9DRV - chains A and B of the 6 polymer chains in the assembly; structure by X-ray diffraction, 2.46 A resolution.

[Chain A]
Molecule: Phenylalanine--tRNA ligase alpha subunit
From: Mycobacterium tuberculosis H37Rv
Notes: EC 6.1.1.20
UniProt: P9WFU3 (SYFA_MYCTU); residues 1-341 here = UniProt positions 1-341
Amino-acid sequence (350 residues; row label = number of the first residue in the row; numbers below 1 keep their minus sign (Glu-8 is residue -8)):
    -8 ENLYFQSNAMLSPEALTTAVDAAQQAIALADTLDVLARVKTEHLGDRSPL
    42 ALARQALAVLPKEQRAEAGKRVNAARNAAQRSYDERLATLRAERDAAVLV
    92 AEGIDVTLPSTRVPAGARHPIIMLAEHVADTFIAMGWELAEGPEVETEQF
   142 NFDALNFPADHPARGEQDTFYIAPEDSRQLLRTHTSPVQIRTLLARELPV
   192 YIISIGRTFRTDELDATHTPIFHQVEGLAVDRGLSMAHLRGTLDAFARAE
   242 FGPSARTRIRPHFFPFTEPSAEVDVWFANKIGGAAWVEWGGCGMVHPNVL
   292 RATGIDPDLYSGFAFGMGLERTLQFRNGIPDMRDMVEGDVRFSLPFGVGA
Unresolved in the structure: -8 to 0
Sequence notes: expression tag (-8 to 0)
Metal / ion sites: Mg2+: Glu259 (shared with Glu476(B) of chain B)
Small-molecule neighbours: quinolin-2-amine (2AQ): His175, Thr176, Ser177, Gln215, Glu217, Phe255, Phe257, Thr258, Gly282, Cys283, Gly284, Ala305, Phe306, Gly307
Swiss-Prot annotation at these positions:
  - binding site (Mg(2+)): Glu259
What the authors report for this chain:
  - binding site for tRNA(phe): Gln46
  - binding site for quinolin-2-amine: Phe255, Phe257, Thr258, Ala305
  - binding site for quinolin-2-amine: Glu217 (from molecular simulation)

[Chain B]
Molecule: Phenylalanine--tRNA ligase beta subunit
From: Mycobacterium tuberculosis H37Rv
Notes: EC 6.1.1.20
UniProt: P9WFU1 (SYFB_MYCTU); residues 1-831 here = UniProt positions 1-831
Amino-acid sequence (835 residues; row label = number of the first residue in the row; numbers below 1 keep their minus sign (Gln-3 is residue -3)):
    -3 QSNAMRLPYSWLREVVAVGASGWDVTPGELEQTLLRIGHEVEEVIPLGPV
    47 DGPVTVGRVADIEELTGYKKPIRACAVDIGDRQYREIICGATNFAVGDLV
    97 VVALPGATLPGGFTISARKAYGRNSDGMICSAAELNLGADHSGILVLPPG
   147 AAEPGADGAGVLGLDDVVFHLAITPDRGYCMSVRGLARELACAYDLDFVD
   197 PASNSRVPPLPIEGPAWPLTVQPETGVRRFALRPVIGIDPAAVSPWWLQR
   247 RLLLCGIRATCPAVDVTNYVMLELGHPMHAHDRNRISGTLGVRFARSGET
   297 AVTLDGIERKLDTADVLIVDDAATAAIGGVMGAASTEVRADSTDVLLEAA
   347 IWDPAAVSRTQRRLHLPSEAARRYERTVDPAISVAALDRCARLLADIAGG
   397 EVSPTLTDWRGDPPCDDWSPPPIRMGVDVPDRIAGVAYPQGTTARRLAQI
   447 GAVVTHDGDTLTVTPPSWRPDLRQPADLVEEVLRLEGLEVIPSVLPPAPA
   497 GRGLTAGQQRRRTIGRSLALSGYVEILPTPFLPAGVFDLWGLEADDSRRM
   547 TTRVLNPLEADRPQLATTLLPALLEALVRNVSRGLVDVALFAIAQVVQPT
   597 EQTRGVGLIPVDRRPTDDEIAMLDASLPRQPQHVAAVLAGLREPRGPWGP
   647 GRPVEAADAFEAVRIIARASRVDVTLRPAQYLPWHPGRCAQVFVGESSVG
   697 HAGQLHPAVIERSGLPKGTCAVELNLDAIPCSAPLPAPRVSPYPAVFQDV
   747 SLVVAADIPAQAVADAVRAGAGDLLEDIALFDVFTGPQIGEHRKSLTFAL
   797 RFRAPDRTLTEDDASAARDAAVQSAAERVGAVLRG
Unresolved in the structure: -3
Sequence notes: expression tag (-3 to 0)
Metal / ion sites: Mg2+: Glu476 (shared with Glu259(A) of chain A)
Swiss-Prot annotation at these positions:
  - binding site (Mg(2+)): Asp467, Asp473, Glu476, Glu477
What the authors report for this chain:
  - catalytic residues: Thr263, Asn264, Ser364 (proposed by the authors, not directly observed)
  - specificity-determining residues: Gly325, Glu344 (proposed by the authors, not directly observed)

[Interface between chain A and chain B]
Residue-residue contacts - 184 pairs, chain A then chain B:
  Pro100(A) - Trp644(B)
  Thr102(A) - Trp644(B)
  Arg103(A) - Glu639(B)  salt bridge
  Arg103(A) - Pro640(B)
  Arg103(A) - Trp644(B)
  Val104(A) - Ser517(B)
  Val104(A) - Gly518(B)
  Pro105(A) - Gly518(B)
  Pro105(A) - Arg638(B)
  Pro105(A) - Pro640(B)
  Gly107(A) - Ala515(B)
  Gly107(A) - Tyr519(B)
  Ala108(A) - Ala515(B)
  Ala108(A) - Tyr519(B)  hydrogen bond (backbone-backbone)
  Ala108(A) - Val520(B)
  Ala108(A) - Glu521(B)  hydrogen bond (backbone-backbone)
  Arg109(A) - Gly511(B)
  Arg109(A) - Arg512(B)
  Arg109(A) - Ala515(B)
  Arg109(A) - Glu521(B)
  His110(A) - Glu521(B)  hydrogen bond (backbone-side chain)
  His110(A) - Leu523(B)
  Ile113(A) - Glu521(B)
  Glu117(A) - Arg508(B)  salt bridge
  Glu117(A) - Arg512(B)  salt bridge
  Ala120(A) - Arg508(B)
  Asp121(A) - Arg508(B)  salt bridge
  Ile124(A) - Leu500(B)  hydrophobic
  Met126(A) - Ala494(B)
  Gly127(A) - Pro495(B)
  Gly127(A) - Gly497(B)  hydrogen bond (backbone-backbone)
  Glu129(A) - Gly497(B)
  Glu129(A) - Arg498(B)  salt bridge
  Leu130(A) - Leu500(B)  hydrophobic
  Leu130(A) - Gln504(B)  hydrogen bond (backbone-side chain)
  Glu132(A) - Gln504(B)
  Glu132(A) - Arg507(B)  salt bridge
  Pro134(A) - Gln626(B)
  Glu135(A) - Gln626(B)  hydrogen bond (backbone-side chain)
  Val136(A) - Leu561(B)  hydrophobic
  Val136(A) - Val593(B)  hydrophobic
  Val136(A) - Leu623(B)
  Val136(A) - Gln626(B)  hydrogen bond (backbone-side chain)
  Glu137(A) - Leu623(B)
  Thr138(A) - Leu619(B)
  Thr138(A) - Leu623(B)
  Gln140(A) - Gly603(B)
  Gln140(A) - Leu604(B)
  Gln140(A) - Ile605(B)  hydrogen bond (side chain-backbone)
  Gln140(A) - Val607(B)
  Asp144(A) - Leu604(B)
  Asp144(A) - Val607(B)
  Asp151(A) - Ala351(B)
  Asp151(A) - Ser354(B)  hydrogen bond (backbone-side chain)
  Asp151(A) - Arg355(B)  salt bridge
  His152(A) - Pro171(B)
  His152(A) - Glu371(B)
  Pro153(A) - Glu371(B)
  Pro153(A) - Arg372(B)
  Ala154(A) - Pro171(B)  hydrophobic
  Glu157(A) - Ser-2(B)
  Glu157(A) - Asn-1(B)  hydrogen bond
  Glu157(A) - Pro171(B)
  Glu157(A) - Arg372(B)  salt bridge
  Asp159(A) - Asn552(B)  hydrogen bond
  Thr160(A) - Asn552(B)  hydrogen bond (backbone-side chain)
  Phe161(A) - Val550(B)  hydrophobic
  Phe161(A) - Asn552(B)
  Phe161(A) - Leu554(B)  hydrophobic
  Tyr162(A) - Val550(B)
  Tyr162(A) - Leu551(B)  hydrogen bond (backbone-backbone)
  Tyr162(A) - Asn552(B)  hydrogen bond (backbone-side chain)
  Ile163(A) - Thr548(B)
  Ile163(A) - Arg549(B)
  Ile163(A) - Val550(B)  hydrophobic
  Ile163(A) - Thr599(B)
  Ala164(A) - Arg549(B)  hydrogen bond (backbone-backbone)
  Ala164(A) - Leu551(B)
  Ala164(A) - Thr599(B)  hydrogen bond (backbone-side chain)
  Pro165(A) - Thr599(B)
  Ser168(A) - Thr599(B)
  Ser168(A) - Gly601(B)
  Arg169(A) - Val602(B)  hydrogen bond (side chain-backbone)
  Arg169(A) - Gly603(B)
  Arg169(A) - Leu604(B)
  Gln170(A) - Arg600(B)
  Gln170(A) - Ser622(B)
  Gln170(A) - Leu623(B)
  Gln170(A) - Pro624(B)
  Leu172(A) - Phe527(B)  hydrophobic
  Leu172(A) - Val550(B)  hydrophobic
  Leu172(A) - Leu561(B)  hydrophobic
  Arg182(A) - Asp620(B)  salt bridge
  Arg182(A) - Leu623(B)
  Leu185(A) - Arg610(B)  hydrogen bond (backbone-side chain)
  Leu185(A) - Ile616(B)  hydrophobic
  Arg187(A) - Arg498(B)
  Tyr192(A) - Pro493(B)
  Tyr192(A) - Ala494(B)  hydrophobic
  Tyr192(A) - Pro495(B)
  Arg198(A) - Pro524(B)  hydrogen bond (side chain-backbone)
  Arg198(A) - Pro526(B)
  Arg198(A) - Gln591(B)
  Phe200(A) - Pro526(B)  hydrophobic
  Thr202(A) - Leu554(B)
  Asp203(A) - Leu554(B)
  Pro211(A) - Leu554(B)  hydrophobic
  His214(A) - Leu523(B)
  Ser226(A) - Arg428(B)
  Ser226(A) - Ile429(B)
  Ser226(A) - Gly431(B)
  Met227(A) - Ile429(B)  hydrogen bond (backbone-backbone)
  Met227(A) - Ala430(B)  hydrophobic
  Met227(A) - Leu479(B)  hydrophobic
  Met227(A) - Ile487(B)  hydrophobic
  Ala228(A) - Ala430(B)
  Ala228(A) - Ile487(B)
  Ala228(A) - Pro488(B)
  Ala228(A) - Ser489(B)
  Ala228(A) - Val490(B)  hydrogen bond (backbone-backbone)
  His229(A) - Val490(B)
  His229(A) - Leu491(B)
  His229(A) - Pro492(B)
  Arg231(A) - Leu484(B)
  Arg231(A) - Ile487(B)
  Arg231(A) - Pro488(B)
  Arg231(A) - Ser489(B)
  Gly232(A) - Ser489(B)
  Gly232(A) - Val490(B)
  Gly232(A) - Leu491(B)
  Thr233(A) - Pro492(B)
  Asp235(A) - Ser489(B)  hydrogen bond
  Arg249(A) - Gln28(B)
  Ile250(A) - Leu484(B)
  Arg251(A) - Leu31(B)
  Arg251(A) - Leu484(B)
  Pro252(A) - Leu31(B)
  Pro252(A) - Arg32(B)
  Pro252(A) - Ile33(B)
  Pro252(A) - Gly34(B)
  Pro252(A) - Arg480(B)
  Pro252(A) - Leu484(B)
  His253(A) - Glu476(B)
  Phe254(A) - Thr170(B)
  Phe254(A) - Pro171(B)  hydrophobic
  Phe254(A) - Asp172(B)
  Glu259(A) - Ala472(B)
  Glu259(A) - Asp473(B)
  Glu259(A) - Glu476(B)
  Pro260(A) - Val475(B)  hydrophobic
  Pro260(A) - Glu476(B)
  Pro260(A) - Leu479(B)  hydrophobic
  Ser261(A) - Glu476(B)  hydrogen bond (backbone-side chain)
  Ala262(A) - Leu484(B)  hydrophobic
  His287(A) - Gln470(B)
  Pro288(A) - Gln470(B)
  Pro288(A) - Ala472(B)
  Asn289(A) - Gln470(B)  hydrogen bond
  Arg292(A) - Gln470(B)  hydrogen bond
  Arg292(A) - Arg609(B)
  Arg292(A) - Arg610(B)
  Ala293(A) - Val607(B)
  Ala293(A) - Arg609(B)
  Ala293(A) - Arg610(B)
  Ala293(A) - Pro611(B)
  Thr294(A) - Arg610(B)
  Gly295(A) - Arg610(B)
  Met326(A) - Leu523(B)
  Glu328(A) - Arg575(B)  salt bridge
  Gly329(A) - Ile522(B)
  Gly329(A) - Asn576(B)  hydrogen bond (backbone-side chain)
  Asp330(A) - Asn576(B)
  Asp330(A) - Arg579(B)
  Val331(A) - Asn576(B)  hydrogen bond (backbone-side chain)
  Val331(A) - Leu581(B)  hydrophobic
  Val331(A) - Leu586(B)  hydrophobic
  Arg332(A) - Arg579(B)
  Arg332(A) - Leu581(B)
  Ser334(A) - Val520(B)
  Ser334(A) - Glu521(B)  hydrogen bond (side chain-backbone)
  Leu335(A) - Val520(B)  hydrophobic
  Val339(A) - Ala515(B)
  Val339(A) - Leu516(B)  hydrophobic
  Ala341(A) - Arg512(B)  hydrogen bond (backbone-side chain)
Other interface residues (no listed pair), chain A (107 interface residues in all): Leu99, Ser101, Ala106, Ile112, Trp128, Gly133, Phe141, Ala145, Glu166, Pro190, Glu204, Ile212, Asp222, Leu225, Ala236, Met285, Phe304, Glu311, Val327, Gly340
Other interface residues (no listed pair), chain B (104 interface residues in all): Glu36, Arg358, Ala496, Gly499, Thr525, Pro553, Ala572, Val584, Phe587, Ala590, Asp608, Pro643

[In short]
107 residues of chain A and 104 residues of chain B are in contact; the contacts include 29 hydrogen bonds and
10 salt bridges. Polar pairs include Arg103(A)-Glu639(B), Glu117(A)-Arg508(B) and Glu117(A)-Arg512(B). Ligands
of chain A: quinolin-2-amine. From the paper: catalytic residues Thr263(B), Asn264(B) and Ser364(B); a binding
site for quinolin-2-amine at Phe255(A), Phe257(A) and Thr258(A) among others.
Here chain A is Phenylalanine--tRNA ligase alpha subunit and chain B is Phenylalanine--tRNA ligase beta
subunit, both from Mycobacterium tuberculosis H37Rv. Entry 9DRV (Crystal structure of M. tuberculosis
PheRS-tRNA complex bound to inhibitor D-004) was determined by X-ray diffraction together with 9DRT, 9DSX,
9DTF and 9DRS from the same study.
